PDB entry 7YHS | electron microscopy, 3.37 A resolution | chains G and M of the 13 polymer chains in the assembly

Chain G:
Name: CRISPR-associated protein Csy3
Source organism: Pseudomonas aeruginosa
Reference sequence: A0A659BSG0 (A0A659BSG0_PSEAI); residues 20-361 here correspond to UniProt positions 1-342 (UniProt number = residue number - 19)
Sequence (342 residues; numbered 20 to 361; the number before each row is that of its first residue):
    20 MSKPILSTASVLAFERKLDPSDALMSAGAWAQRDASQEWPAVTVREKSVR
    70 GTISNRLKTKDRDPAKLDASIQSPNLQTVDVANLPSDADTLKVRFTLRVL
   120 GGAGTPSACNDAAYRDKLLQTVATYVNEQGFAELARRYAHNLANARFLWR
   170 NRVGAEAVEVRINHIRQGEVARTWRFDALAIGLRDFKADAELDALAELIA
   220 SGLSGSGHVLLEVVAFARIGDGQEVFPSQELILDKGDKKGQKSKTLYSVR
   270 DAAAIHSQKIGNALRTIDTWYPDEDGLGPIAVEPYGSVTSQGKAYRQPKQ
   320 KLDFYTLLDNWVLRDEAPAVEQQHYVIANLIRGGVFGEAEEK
Disordered / not traced: 20-23, 359-361

Chain M:
Molecule: 60-nt RNA strand
Source organism: Pseudomonas aeruginosa
Sequence (60 nucleotides; each row starts with the number of its first residue):
     1 CUAAGAAAUUCACGGCGGGCUUGAUGUCCGCGUCUACCUGGUUCACUGCC
    51 GUGUAGGCAG
Disordered / not traced: 59-60

Interface between chain G and chain M:
Residue-residue contacts (36):
  Val30(G) with G17(M), base contact
  Ala32(G) with G17(M), base contact
  Phe33(G) with G17(M), hydrogen bond to the sugar
  Glu34(G) with G17(M), phosphate contact; G18(M), phosphate contact
  Arg35(G) with G18(M), salt bridge to the phosphate; G19(M), salt bridge to the phosphate
  Val68(G) with U25(M), base contact; U27(M), phosphate contact
  Arg69(G) with U25(M), hydrogen bond to the sugar; G26(M), hydrogen bond to the sugar; U27(M), hydrogen bond to the phosphate; C28(M), sugar contact
  Gly70(G) with U25(M), sugar contact
  Thr71(G) with G26(M), phosphate contact
  Gln248(G) with U21(M), hydrogen bond to the sugar; U22(M), base contact
  Glu249(G) with U21(M), base contact
  Leu250(G) with U21(M), sugar contact
  His275(G) with U21(M), salt bridge to the phosphate
  Gln277(G) with C20(M), phosphate contact; U21(M), hydrogen bond to the phosphate
  Lys278(G) with C20(M), base contact; U22(M), salt bridge to the phosphate
  Asn281(G) with C20(M), hydrogen bond to the base
  Arg284(G) with G19(M), sugar contact; C20(M), salt bridge to the phosphate
  Glu302(G) with C20(M), phosphate contact
  Val307(G) with C20(M), base contact
  Ser309(G) with C20(M), base contact
  Arg351(G) with G18(M), hydrogen bond to the sugar
  Gly352(G) with G18(M), sugar contact
  Gly353(G) with G17(M), hydrogen bond to the sugar; G18(M), sugar contact
  Val354(G) with G17(M), base contact; G18(M), base contact
Interface residues without a listed pair, chain G (29 interface residues in all): Leu31, Val98, Ser247, Ser262, Lys263
Interface residues without a listed pair, chain M (12 interface residues in all): C16, G23

Summary:
29 residues of chain G face 12 of chain M across their interface; the contacts include 9 hydrogen bonds and 5
salt bridges. Polar pairs include Asn281(G)-C20(M), Phe33(G)-G17(M) and Arg69(G)-U25(M).
Here chain G is CRISPR-associated protein Csy3 and chain M is a 60-nt RNA strand, both from Pseudomonas
aeruginosa. Entry 7YHS (Structure of Csy-AcrIF4-dsDNA) was determined by electron microscopy.
